4BX5 - chains A and D of the 4 polymer chains in the assembly; structure by X-ray diffraction, 1.43 A resolution.

== Chain A ==
Protein: Streptavidin
Source organism: Streptomyces avidinii
Reference sequence: P22629 (SAV_STRAV); residues 13-139 here correspond to UniProt positions 37-163 (UniProt number = residue number + 24)
Chain sequence (138 residues; each row starts with the number of its first residue; a row labelled like 48A-48K holds insertion residues (48A, then the next letters in order)):
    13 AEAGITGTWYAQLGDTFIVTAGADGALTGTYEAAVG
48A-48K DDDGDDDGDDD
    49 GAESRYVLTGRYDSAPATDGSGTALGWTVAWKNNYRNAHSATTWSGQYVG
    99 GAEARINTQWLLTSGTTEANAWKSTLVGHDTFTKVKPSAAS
Not modelled in the structure: 13, 47-48, 48A-48K, 136-139
Sequence notes: engineered mutation Ala23 (Asn47 in P22629), Asp27 (Ser51 in P22629), Ala45 (Ser69 in P22629); insertion (48A-48K, 49)
Curated features (UniProtKB/Swiss-Prot):
  - motif: Arg59 to Asp61 (Cell attachment site)
  - binding site (biotin): Tyr43, Tyr54, Trp92, Trp108, Trp120

== Chain D ==
Protein: Streptavidin
Source organism: Streptomyces avidinii
Reference sequence: P22629 (SAV_STRAV); residues 13-139 here correspond to UniProt positions 37-163 (UniProt number = residue number + 24)
Chain sequence (127 residues; numbered 13 to 139; the number before each row is that of its first residue):
    13 AEAGITGTWYNQLGSTFIVTAGADGALTGTYESAVGNAESRYVLTGRYDS
    63 APATDGSGTALGWTVAWKNNYRNAHSATTWSGQYVGGAEARINTQWLLTS
   113 GTTEANAWKSTLVGHDTFTKVKPSAAS
Not modelled in the structure: 13-15, 136-139
Curated features (UniProtKB/Swiss-Prot):
  - motif: Arg59 to Asp61 (Cell attachment site)
  - binding site (biotin): Tyr43, Tyr54, Trp92, Trp108, Trp120

== Chain A / chain D interface ==
Pairs across the interface (7; chain A residue first):
  Gln107(A) - Val125(D)  hydrogen bond (side chain-backbone)
  Gln107(A) - Gly126(D)
  Gln107(A) - His127(D)
  Val125(A) - Gln107(D)  hydrogen bond (backbone-side chain)
  Gly126(A) - Gln107(D)
  His127(A) - Gln107(D)
  His127(A) - His127(D)  hydrogen bond

== In short ==
The chain A/chain D interface involves 4 residues from each chain, with 3 hydrogen bonds. Polar pairs include
Gln107(A)-Val125(D), Val125(A)-Gln107(D) and His127(A)-His127(D). UniProt lists 5 biotin-binding residues on
chain A; 5 biotin-binding residues on chain D.
Chain A is Streptavidin and chain D is Streptavidin, both from Streptomyces avidinii; the structure,
cis-divalent streptavidin, was determined by X-ray diffraction (same publication as 4BX6 and 4BX7).
